6U7B - chains B and D of the 4 polymer chains in the assembly; structure by X-ray diffraction, 2.09 A resolution.

# Chain B (and D)
Name: bacHORMA_1 domain-containing protein
Organism: Escherichia coli
Notes: chain D of this document is another copy of the same molecule, construct and numbering; everything in this record applies to it too
Reference sequence: A0A1X1LKT4 (A0A1X1LKT4_ECOLX); residues 13-172 here = UniProt positions 13-172
Sequence (179 residues; numbered -6 to 172; the number before each row is that of its first residue; numbers below 1 keep their minus sign (Met-6 is residue -6)):
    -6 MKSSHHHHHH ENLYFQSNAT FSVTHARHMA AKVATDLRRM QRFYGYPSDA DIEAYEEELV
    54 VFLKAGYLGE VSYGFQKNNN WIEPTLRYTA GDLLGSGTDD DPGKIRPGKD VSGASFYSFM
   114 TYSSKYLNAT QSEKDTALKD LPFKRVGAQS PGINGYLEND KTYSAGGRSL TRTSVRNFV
Not modelled in the structure: -6 to -4 (chain D: -6 to -3)
Sequence notes: expression tag (-6 to 12)

# Chain B / chain D interface
Residue-residue contacts (82; chain B residue first):
  His-2(B) with Phe109(D), hydrogen bond (side chain-backbone); Tyr110(D); Ser111(D), hydrogen bond (backbone-backbone)
  His-1(B) with Tyr48(D), hydrogen bond; Ser111(D); Phe136(D); Arg138(D); Val139(D), hydrogen bond (backbone-backbone)
  His0(B) with Tyr110(D); Ser111(D), hydrogen bond (backbone-backbone); Phe112(D); Met113(D), hydrogen bond (backbone-backbone); Arg138(D), hydrogen bond (backbone-side chain); Val139(D); Ala141(D)
  His1(B) with Phe112(D); Met113(D); Tyr115(D); Arg138(D), hydrogen bond (side chain-backbone); Val139(D), hydrogen bond (backbone-backbone); Gly140(D); Ala141(D), hydrogen bond (backbone-backbone)
  His2(B) with Phe112(D); Met113(D), hydrogen bond (backbone-backbone); Thr114(D); Ser143(D), hydrogen bond
  His3(B) with Gly140(D); Ala141(D); Gln142(D)
  Glu4(B) with Tyr115(D); Tyr119(D)
  Leu6(B) with Gln142(D)
  Tyr7(B) with Thr114(D); Tyr115(D), hydrogen bond (side chain-backbone); Leu120(D), hydrophobic
  Ser10(B) with Leu120(D); Asn121(D), hydrogen bond
  Tyr48(B) with His-1(D)
  Gly62(B) with Leu87(D)
  Glu63(B) with Leu87(D)
  Asp85(B) with Ser117(D), hydrogen bond
  Leu87(B) with Gly62(D); Glu63(D)
  Gly88(B) with Thr114(D)
  Tyr110(B) with His-2(D)
  Ser111(B) with His-2(D); His0(D), hydrogen bond (backbone-backbone)
  Phe112(B) with His0(D); His1(D); His2(D)
  Met113(B) with His0(D), hydrogen bond (backbone-backbone); His1(D); His2(D), hydrogen bond (backbone-backbone)
  Thr114(B) with Tyr7(D); Gly88(D)
  Tyr115(B) with His1(D), hydrogen bond; Tyr7(D), hydrogen bond (backbone-side chain)
  Ser117(B) with Asp85(D), hydrogen bond; Leu86(D)
  Leu120(B) with Glu4(D); Tyr7(D), hydrophobic
  Arg138(B) with His-1(D); His0(D), hydrogen bond (side chain-backbone); His1(D), hydrogen bond (backbone-side chain)
  Val139(B) with His-1(D), hydrogen bond (backbone-backbone); His0(D); His1(D), hydrogen bond (backbone-backbone)
  Gly140(B) with His1(D); His3(D)
  Ala141(B) with His0(D); His1(D), hydrogen bond (backbone-backbone); His3(D), hydrogen bond (backbone-side chain)
  Gln142(B) with His3(D)
  Ser143(B) with His2(D), hydrogen bond
  Tyr149(B) with Tyr149(D); Glu151(D)
  Leu150(B) with Leu150(D); Glu151(D); Asn152(D), hydrogen bond (backbone-backbone)
  Glu151(B) with Tyr149(D); Leu150(D)
  Asn152(B) with Leu150(D), hydrogen bond (backbone-backbone)
Other interface residues (no listed pair), chain B (42 interface residues in all): Phe8, Asn11, Thr82, Ser116, Tyr119, Asn121, Phe136, Thr166
Other interface residues (no listed pair), chain D (43 interface residues in all): Leu6, Ser10, Thr82, Ser108, Ser116, Thr166

# Summary
The interface between chain B and chain D involves 42 residues on one side and 43 on the other; the contacts
include 30 hydrogen bonds. Polar contacts include His-2(B)-Phe109(D), His-1(B)-Tyr48(D) and His0(B)-Arg138(D).
Both chains are bacHORMA_1 domain-containing protein (Escherichia coli). Entry 6U7B (Structure of E. coli
MS115-1 CdnC:HORMA-deltaN complex) was determined by X-ray diffraction together with 6P8S, 6P8U and 6P8V from
the same study.
